Entry 2E5L (X-ray diffraction, 3.30 A resolution); this record covers chains A and K of the 23 polymer chains in the assembly.

# Chain A
Molecule: 16S ribosomal RNA
From: Thermus thermophilus
Sequence (1520 nucleotides; each row starts with the number of its first residue; note: 42 numbers in that range are skipped by the numbering (no residue carries them; nothing is unmodelled there); a row labelled like 190A-190L holds insertion residues (190A, then the next letters in order)):
     1 UUGUUGGAGA GUUUGAUCCU GGCUCAGGGU GAACGCUGGC GGCGUGCCUA AGACAUGCAA
    61 GUCGUGCGGG
    73 CCGCGGGGUU UU
    88 ACUCCG
    95 UGGUC
   101 AGCGGCGGAC GGGUGAGUAA CGCGUGGGU
  129A G
   130 ACCUACCCGG AAGAGGGGGA CAACCCGGGG AAACUCGGGC UAAUCCCCCA UGUGGACCCG
   190 C
190A-190L CCCUUGGGGUGU
   191 GUCCAAAGGG CUUU
   216 GCCCGCUUCC GGAUGGGCCC GCGUCCCAUC AGCUAGUUGG UGGGGUAAUG GCCCACCAAG
   276 GCGACGACGG GUAGCCGGUC UGAGAGGAUG GCCGGCCACA GGGGCACUGA GACACGGGCC
   336 CCACUCCUAC GGGAGGCAGC AGUUAGGAAU CUUCCGCAAU GGGCGCAAGC CUGACGGAGC
   396 GACGCCGCUU GGAGGAAGAA GCCCUUCGGG GUGUAAACUC CUGAA
   442 CCCGGGACGA AACCCCCGAC GA
   474 GGGGACUGAC GGUACCGGG
   494 GUAAUAGCGC CGGCCAACUC CGUGCCAGCA GCCGCGGUAA UACGGAGGGC GCGAGCGUUA
   554 CCCGGAUUCA CUGGGCGUAA AGGGCGUGUA GGCGGCCUGG GGCGUCCCAU GUGAAAGACC
   614 ACGGCUCAAC CGUGGGGGAG CGUGGGAUAC GCUCAGGCUA GACGGUGGGA GAGGGUGGUG
   674 GAAUUCCCGG AGUAGCGGUG AAAUGCGCAG AUACCGGGAG GAACGCCGAU GGCGAAGGCA
   734 GCCACCUGGU CCACCCGUGA CGCUGAGGCG CGAAAGCGUG GGGAGCAAAC CGGAUUAGAU
   794 ACCCGGGUAG UCCACGCCCU AAACGAUGCG CGCUAGGUCU CUGGGUCU
   848 CCUGGGGGCC GAAGCUAACG CGUUAAGCGC GCCGCCUGGG GAGUACGGCC GCAAGGCUGA
   908 AACUCAAAGG AAUUGACGGG GGCCCGCACA AGCGGUGGAG CAUGUGGUUU AAUUCGAAGC
   968 AACGCGAAGA ACCUUACCAG GCCUUGACAU GCUAGG
 1003A G
  1004 AACCCGGGUG AAAGCCUGGG GUGCCCC
1030A-1030D GCGA
  1031 GGGGAGCCCU AGCACAGGUG CUGCAUGGCC GUCGUCAGCU CGUGCCGUGA GGUGUUGGGU
  1091 UAAGUCCCGC AACGAGCGCA ACCCCCGCCG UUAGUUGCCA GCGGUUCGGC CGGGCACUCU
  1151 AACGGGACUG CCCGCGAAA
  1171 GCGGGAGGAA GGAGGGGACG ACGUCUGGUC AGCAUGGCCC UUACGGCCUG GGCGACACAC
  1231 GUGCUACAAU GCCCACUACA AAGCGAUGCC ACCCGGCAAC GGGGAGCUAA UCGCAAAAAG
  1291 GUGGGCCCAG UUCGGAUUGG GGUCUGCAAC CCGACCCCAU GAAGCCGGAA UCGCUAGUAA
  1351 UCGCGGAUCA G
 1361A C
  1362 CAUGCCGCGG UGAAUACGUU CCCGGGCCUU GUACACACCG CCCGUCACGC CAUGGGAGCG
  1422 GGCUCUACCC GAAGUCGCCG GG
  1446 AGCCUACGGG
  1459 CAGGCGCCGA GGGUAGGGCC CGUGACUGGG GCGAAGUCGU AACAAGGUAG CUGUACCGGA
  1519 AGGUGCGGCU GGAUCACCUC CUUUC
Not modelled in the structure: 1-3
From the paper describing this entry:
  - binding site for the 6-nt RNA strand: U1537 to C1543
  - contacts within the chain: G1530-A1531 (pi stacking)

# Chain K
Name: 30S ribosomal protein S11
From: Thermus thermophilus
Reference sequence: P80376 (RS11_THET8); residues 2-129 here correspond to UniProt positions 1-128 (UniProt number = residue number - 1)
Chain sequence (128 residues; numbered 2 to 129; the number before each row is that of its first residue):
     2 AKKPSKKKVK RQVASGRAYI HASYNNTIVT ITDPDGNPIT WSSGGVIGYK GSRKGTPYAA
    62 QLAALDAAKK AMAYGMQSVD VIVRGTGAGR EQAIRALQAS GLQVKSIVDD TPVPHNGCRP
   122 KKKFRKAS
Not modelled in the structure: 2-10, 126-129

# Interface between chain A and chain K
Pairs across the interface (76; chain A residue first):
  G674(A) - His116(K)  base contact
  A675(A) - Val114(K)  hydrogen bond to the sugar
  A675(A) - Pro115(K)  base contact
  A675(A) - His116(K)  hydrogen bond to the base
  A676(A) - Pro113(K)  sugar contact
  A676(A) - Pro115(K)  sugar contact
  A676(A) - Cys119(K)  base contact
  U677(A) - Cys119(K)  sugar contact
  G683(A) - Asn38(K)  hydrogen bond to the base
  G683(A) - Pro39(K)  base contact
  A684(A) - Asn38(K)  hydrogen bond to the sugar
  A684(A) - Pro39(K)  hydrogen bond to the sugar
  G685(A) - Arg12(K)  salt bridge to the phosphate
  G685(A) - Pro39(K)  sugar contact
  G685(A) - Ile40(K)  phosphate contact
  G685(A) - Trp42(K)  hydrogen bond to the sugar
  U686(A) - Ile40(K)  phosphate contact
  U686(A) - Trp42(K)  hydrogen bond to the sugar
  A687(A) - Trp42(K)  sugar contact
  A687(A) - Val47(K)  sugar contact
  A687(A) - Lys71(K)  salt bridge to the phosphate
  G688(A) - Trp42(K)  sugar contact
  G688(A) - Ser44(K)  hydrogen bond to the phosphate
  G688(A) - Gly46(K)  sugar contact
  G688(A) - Val47(K)  phosphate contact
  C689(A) - Asn27(K)  hydrogen bond to the phosphate
  C689(A) - Ser44(K)  hydrogen bond to the phosphate
  C689(A) - Gly45(K)  hydrogen bond to the phosphate
  C689(A) - Gly46(K)  hydrogen bond to the phosphate
  C689(A) - Lys55(K)  salt bridge to the phosphate
  G690(A) - Asn27(K)  hydrogen bond to the phosphate
  G690(A) - Lys55(K)  base contact
  G691(A) - Ser24(K)  phosphate contact
  G691(A) - Asn26(K)  hydrogen bond to the phosphate
  G691(A) - Lys51(K)  base contact
  G691(A) - Lys55(K)  hydrogen bond to the base
  U692(A) - Asn26(K)  hydrogen bond to the phosphate
  U692(A) - Gly52(K)  base contact
  U692(A) - Ser53(K)  hydrogen bond to the base
  A694(A) - Ser53(K)  hydrogen bond to the phosphate
  A695(A) - Gly52(K)  phosphate contact
  A695(A) - Ser53(K)  hydrogen bond to the phosphate
  A704(A) - Trp42(K)  base contact
  U705(A) - Trp42(K)  base contact
  A706(A) - His22(K)  sugar contact
  A706(A) - Ile29(K)  sugar contact
  A706(A) - Thr31(K)  hydrogen bond to the sugar
  A706(A) - Trp42(K)  base contact
  C707(A) - Tyr20(K)  hydrogen bond to the phosphate
  C707(A) - Gly37(K)  hydrogen bond to the sugar
  C707(A) - Pro39(K)  base contact
  C707(A) - Arg85(K)  salt bridge to the phosphate
  C708(A) - Tyr20(K)  hydrogen bond to the phosphate
  C708(A) - Gly37(K)  sugar contact
  C708(A) - Arg85(K)  salt bridge to the phosphate
  G714(A) - Cys119(K)  hydrogen bond to the base
  A715(A) - Gly118(K)  sugar contact
  A716(A) - Asn117(K)  hydrogen bond to the sugar
  A716(A) - Gly118(K)  sugar contact
  C717(A) - His116(K)  sugar contact
  C717(A) - Asn117(K)  sugar contact
  G718(A) - His116(K)  stacking on the base
  G718(A) - Asn117(K)  hydrogen bond to the sugar
  G778(A) - Cys119(K)  sugar contact
  G778(A) - Arg120(K)  hydrogen bond to the sugar
  C779(A) - Arg120(K)  hydrogen bond to the sugar
  C779(A) - Pro121(K)  sugar contact
  C779(A) - Lys122(K)  phosphate contact
  C779(A) - Lys123(K)  phosphate contact
  A780(A) - Lys122(K)  phosphate contact
  A780(A) - Lys123(K)  hydrogen bond to the phosphate
  C796(A) - Lys123(K)  salt bridge to the phosphate
  G798(A) - Lys122(K)  salt bridge to the phosphate
  G1523(A) - Lys123(K)  salt bridge to the phosphate
  C1524(A) - Arg120(K)  salt bridge to the phosphate
  G1525(A) - Arg120(K)  salt bridge to the phosphate
Other interface residues (no listed pair), chain A (36 interface residues in all): A777, U1522
Other interface residues (no listed pair), chain K (38 interface residues in all): Thr33, Asp36, Thr41, Tyr75

# Overview
The interface between chain A and chain K involves 36 residues on one side and 38 on the other; the contacts
include 29 hydrogen bonds, 10 salt bridges and 1 aromatic stacking contact. Polar contacts include
A675(A)-His116(K), G683(A)-Asn38(K) and G691(A)-Lys55(K). From the paper: a binding site for the 6-nt RNA
strand at U1537(A); contacts within the chain involving G1530(A) and A1531(A).
Chain A is 16S ribosomal RNA and chain K is 30S ribosomal protein S11, both from Thermus thermophilus; the
structure, A snapshot of the 30S ribosomal subunit capturing mRNA via the Shine- Dalgarno interaction, was
determined by X-ray diffraction.
